7F0L - chains L and X of the 33 polymer chains in the assembly; structure by electron microscopy, 2.94 A resolution.

Chain L:
Protein: Photosynthetic reaction center L subunit
Source organism: Rhodobacter sphaeroides
Chain sequence (282 residues; each row starts with the number of its first residue; numbering starts at 0):
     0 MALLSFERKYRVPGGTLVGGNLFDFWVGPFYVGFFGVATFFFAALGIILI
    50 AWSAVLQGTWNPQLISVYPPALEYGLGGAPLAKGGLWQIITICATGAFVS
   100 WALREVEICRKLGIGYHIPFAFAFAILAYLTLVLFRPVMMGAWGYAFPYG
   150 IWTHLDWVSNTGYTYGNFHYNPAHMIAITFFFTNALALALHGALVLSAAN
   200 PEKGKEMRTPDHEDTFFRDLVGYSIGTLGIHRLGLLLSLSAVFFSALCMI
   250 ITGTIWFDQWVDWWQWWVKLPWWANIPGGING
Disordered / not traced: 0
Ion coordination: Fe ion: H190, H230 (shared with 3 residues of chain M)
Small-molecule neighbours:
  - bacteriochlorophyll a (BCL), molecule 1: I46, I49, F97, Y128, L131, F146, I150, W151, H153, L154, W156, V157
  - bacteriochlorophyll a (BCL), molecule 2: F97, F121, A124, I125, A127, Y128, L131, W156, V157, S158, T160, G161, Y162, N166, F167, H168, H173, A176, I177, F180, F181, V241, S244, A245, C247, M248
  - bacteriochlorophyll a (BCL), molecule 3: V157, Y162, H168, F181
  - bacteriochlorophyll a (BCL), molecule 4: H168, H173, M174, I177, T178, F181, T182, L185
  - bacteriopheophytin a (BPH), molecule 1: T38, F41, A42, G45, I46, I49, I89, C92, A93, A96, F97, W100, E104, I117, A120, F121, F123, A124, Y128, F146, P147, Y148, G149, I150, H153, F180, S237, L238, V241
  - bacteriopheophytin a (BPH), molecule 2: F181, A184, L185, A188, L189, F216, L219, V220
  - ubiquinone-10 (U10), molecule 1: V26, F29, V31, G35, V36, F39, W100
  - ubiquinone-10 (U10), molecule 2: P171, M174, I175, T178, W263, W265, W266
  - ubiquinone-10 (U10), molecule 3: I175, T178, F179, T182, A186, L189, H190, L193, V194, E212, D213, F216, V220, Y222, S223, I224, G225, T226, I229, L232, L236

Chain X:
Protein: PufX
Source organism: Rhodobacter sphaeroides
UniProt: A0A330HGC2 (A0A330HGC2_9RHOB); residue numbers follow UniProt; this construct covers 1-82
Chain sequence (82 residues; numbered 1 to 82; the number before each row is that of its first residue):
     1 MADKTIFNDHLNTNPKTNLRLWVAFQMMKGAGWAGGVFFGTLLLIGFFRV
    51 VGRMLPIDENPAPAPNITGALETGIELIKHLV
Disordered / not traced: 1-16, 70-82
Small-molecule neighbours:
  - bacteriochlorophyll a (BCL): A24, M28, A31
  - spheroidene (SPO): R20, L21, V23, A24, M27

Interface between chain L and chain X:
Pairs across the interface (37; chain L residue first):
  Y67(L) - I67(X)
  P68(L) - N66(X)
  P68(L) - T68(X)
  A70(L) - T68(X)
  L71(L) - A64(X)  hydrophobic
  L75(L) - R49(X)
  L133(L) - I45(X)  hydrophobic
  F134(L) - L44(X)  hydrophobic
  F134(L) - F48(X)  hydrophobic
  V137(L) - I45(X)
  V137(L) - F48(X)  hydrophobic
  V137(L) - R49(X)  hydrogen bond (backbone-side chain)
  M138(L) - F48(X)  hydrophobic
  M138(L) - R49(X)
  M138(L) - G52(X)
  M138(L) - L55(X)  hydrophobic
  M138(L) - I57(X)
  M139(L) - I57(X)
  M139(L) - A62(X)  hydrophobic
  G143(L) - P65(X)
  G143(L) - N66(X)
  Y144(L) - A62(X)  hydrogen bond (side chain-backbone)
  Y144(L) - P63(X)
  Y144(L) - P65(X)
  A145(L) - N66(X)  hydrogen bond (backbone-side chain)
  P147(L) - N66(X)
  W156(L) - P65(X)
  W156(L) - N66(X)
  N159(L) - P65(X)  hydrogen bond (side chain-backbone)
  T160(L) - P65(X)
  T163(L) - P63(X)
  G252(L) - I57(X)
  T253(L) - L55(X)
  T253(L) - I57(X)
  F256(L) - P56(X)  hydrophobic
  F256(L) - I57(X)
  F256(L) - N60(X)
Also at the interface, not in a pair above, chain L (26 interface residues in all): F146, D155, Y164, I249, I254
Also at the interface, not in a pair above, chain X (20 interface residues in all): V51, D58, P61, G69
Interface features reported in the paper:
  - pairs named by the authors: V137(L)-R49(X) (hydrogen bond)
  - interface residues, chain L: G143(L)
  - interface residues, chain X: A62(X)

Summary:
26 residues of chain L and 20 residues of chain X are in contact; the contacts include 4 hydrogen bonds. Among
the polar pairs are V137(L)-R49(X), Y144(L)-A62(X) and A145(L)-N66(X). The authors report a hydrogen bond
between V137(L) and R49(X). From the paper: interface residues G143(L) and A62(X).
Chain L is Photosynthetic reaction center L subunit and chain X is PufX, both from Rhodobacter sphaeroides;
the structure, Structure of photosynthetic LH1-rc super-complex of rhodobacter sphaeroides monomer, was
determined by electron microscopy.
